PDB entry 8EUF | electron microscopy, 3.41 A resolution | chains S and U of the 10 polymer chains in the assembly

# Chain S
Molecule: Chromatin-remodeling complex subunit IES6
Source organism: Saccharomyces cerevisiae S288C
UniProt: P32617 (IES6_YEAST); numbering as in UniProt (aligned over 1-166)
Sequence (166 residues; each row starts with the number of its first residue):
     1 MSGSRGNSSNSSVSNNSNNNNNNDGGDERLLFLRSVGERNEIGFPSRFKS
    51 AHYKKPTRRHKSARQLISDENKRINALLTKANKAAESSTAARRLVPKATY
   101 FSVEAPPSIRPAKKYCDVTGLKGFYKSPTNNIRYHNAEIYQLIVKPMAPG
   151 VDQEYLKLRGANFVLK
Unresolved in the structure: 1-27, 84-93, 166

# Chain U
Molecule: RuvB-like protein 2
Source organism: Saccharomyces cerevisiae S288C
Notes: EC 3.6.4.12
UniProt: Q12464 (RUVB2_YEAST); residue numbers follow UniProt; this construct covers 1-460
Sequence (460 residues; numbered 1 to 460; the number before each row is that of its first residue):
     1 MSIQTSDPNETSDLKSLSLIAAHSHITGLGLDENLQPRPTSEGMVGQLQA
    51 RRAAGVILKMVQNGTIAGRAVLVAGPPSTGKTALAMGVSQSLGKDVPFTA
   101 IAGSEIFSLELSKTEALTQAFRKSIGIKIKEETELIEGEVVEIQIDRSIT
   151 GGHKQGKLTIKTTDMETIYELGNKMIDGLTKEKVLAGDVISIDKASGKIT
   201 KLGRSFARSRDYDAMGADTRFVQCPEGELQKRKTVVHTVSLHEIDVINSR
   251 TQGFLALFTGDTGEIRSEVRDQINTKVAEWKEEGKAEIVPGVLFIDEVHM
   301 LDIECFSFINRALEDEFAPIVMMATNRGVSKTRGTNYKSPHGLPLDLLDR
   351 SIIITTKSYNEQEIKTILSIRAQEEEVELSSDALDLLTKTGVETSLRYSS
   401 NLISVAQQIAMKRKNNTVEVEDVKRAYLLFLDSARSVKYVQENESQYIDD
   451 QGNVQISIAK
Unresolved in the structure: 1-14, 210-219
Residues lining bound ligands: ADP (adenosine-5'-diphosphate): A22, H23, H25, G43, M44, V45, G46, P76, P77, S78, T79, G80, K81, T82, A83, Y359, I367, L396, R397

# Chain S / chain U interface
Residue-residue contacts (21):
  F124(S) - Y169(U)
  Y125(S) - T167(U)
  Y125(S) - Y169(U)
  Y125(S) - L229(U)  hydrogen bond (side chain-backbone)
  Y125(S) - Q230(U)
  K126(S) - T167(U)  hydrogen bond (backbone-side chain)
  K126(S) - I168(U)  hydrogen bond (backbone-backbone)
  S127(S) - I168(U)
  P128(S) - T159(U)
  P128(S) - E166(U)
  P128(S) - T167(U)
  P128(S) - I168(U)  hydrophobic
  Y134(S) - E166(U)  hydrogen bond (side chain-backbone)
  Y134(S) - T167(U)
  N136(S) - E228(U)  hydrogen bond
  A137(S) - D164(U)
  A137(S) - M165(U)  hydrophobic
  A137(S) - E228(U)  hydrogen bond (backbone-side chain)
  Y140(S) - D164(U)
  Y140(S) - E166(U)
  Q141(S) - D164(U)  hydrogen bond (side chain-backbone)
Interface residues without a listed pair, chain S (11 interface residues in all): E138

# Overview
The interface between chain S and chain U involves 11 residues on one side and 10 on the other, with 7
hydrogen bonds. Among the polar pairs are Y125(S)-L229(U), K126(S)-T167(U) and Y134(S)-E166(U). Chain U binds
ADP.
Here chain S is Chromatin-remodeling complex subunit IES6 and chain U is RuvB-like protein 2, both from
Saccharomyces cerevisiae S288C. Entry 8EUF (Class2 of the INO80-Nucleosome complex) was determined by electron
microscopy (same publication as 8ETS, 8ETT, 8ETU, 8ETV, 8ETW, 8EU9, 8EUE and 8EUJ).
